PDB entry 8EVX | X-ray diffraction, 1.55 A resolution | chains A and B

== Chain A (and B) ==
Protein: D-alanine--D-alanine ligase A
Source organism: Pseudomonas aeruginosa
Notes: EC 6.3.2.4; chain B of this document is another copy of the same molecule, construct and numbering; everything in this record applies to it too
UniProtKB: Q9HWI0 (DDLA_PSEAE); residues 1-346 here = UniProt positions 1-346
Sequence (347 residues; numbered 0 to 346; the number before each row is that of its first residue; numbering starts at 0):
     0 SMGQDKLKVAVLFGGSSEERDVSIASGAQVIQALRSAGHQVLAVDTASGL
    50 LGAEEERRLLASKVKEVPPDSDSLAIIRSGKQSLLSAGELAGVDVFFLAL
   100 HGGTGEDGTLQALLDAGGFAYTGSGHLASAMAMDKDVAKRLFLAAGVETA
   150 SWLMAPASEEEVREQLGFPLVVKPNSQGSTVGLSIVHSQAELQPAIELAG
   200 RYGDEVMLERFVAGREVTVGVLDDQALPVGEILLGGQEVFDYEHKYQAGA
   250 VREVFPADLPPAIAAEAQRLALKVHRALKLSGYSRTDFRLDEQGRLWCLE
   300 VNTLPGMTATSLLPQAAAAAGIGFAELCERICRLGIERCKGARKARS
Unresolved in the structure: 0-4, 78-90, 339-346 (chain B: 0-3, 57-86, 339-346)
Sequence notes: expression tag (0)
Metal / ion sites: K+: Ala131, Glu299, Val300, Asn301; Mg2+ site 1: Asp286, Glu299 (together with ADP, DS0); Mg2+ site 2: Glu299, Asn301 (together with ADP, DS0)
Residues lining bound ligands:
  - ADP (adenosine-5'-diphosphate): Lys134, Val170, Lys172, Gln176, Gly177, Ser178, Thr179, Val180, Leu182, Glu208, Arg209, Phe210, Val211, Glu215, Glu237, Val238, Phe239, Lys244, Asp286, Arg288, Leu298, Glu299, Asn301
  - DS0 ([(4R)-4-azanyl-4,5-dihydro-1,2-oxazol-3-yl] dihydrogen phosphate): Glu18, Val21, His100, Gly177, Ser178, Thr179, Lys244, Tyr245, Arg284, Asp286, Glu299, Asn301, Leu303, Pro304, Gly305
Swiss-Prot annotation at these positions:
  - binding site (ATP): Gln164 to Thr217
  - binding site (Mg(2+)): Asp286, Glu299, Asn301

== Interface between chain A and chain B ==
Residue-residue contacts (33):
  Asp106(A) - His125(B)
  Gly107(A) - His125(B)
  Thr108(A) - Ala111(B)
  Ala111(A) - Ala111(B)  hydrophobic
  Leu112(A) - Leu112(B)  hydrophobic
  His125(A) - Asp106(B)
  His125(A) - Thr108(B)
  His125(A) - His125(B)  hydrogen bond
  Leu126(A) - Ala129(B)  hydrophobic
  Leu126(A) - Met130(B)
  Leu126(A) - Asp133(B)
  Ala129(A) - His125(B)
  Ala129(A) - Leu126(B)  hydrophobic
  Met130(A) - Leu126(B)
  Met130(A) - Val136(B)  hydrophobic
  Asp133(A) - Leu126(B)
  Asp133(A) - Lys278(B)  salt bridge
  Asp135(A) - Lys278(B)  salt bridge
  Val136(A) - Met130(B)  hydrophobic
  Val136(A) - Lys278(B)
  Arg139(A) - Leu140(B)
  Arg139(A) - Ala276(B)  hydrogen bond (side chain-backbone)
  Arg139(A) - Lys278(B)
  Leu140(A) - Arg139(B)
  Asn174(A) - Lys278(B)
  Glu204(A) - Lys278(B)  salt bridge
  Ala276(A) - Arg139(B)  hydrogen bond (backbone-side chain)
  Lys278(A) - Asp133(B)  salt bridge
  Lys278(A) - Asp135(B)  salt bridge
  Lys278(A) - Val136(B)
  Lys278(A) - Arg139(B)
  Lys278(A) - Asn174(B)
  Lys278(A) - Glu204(B)  salt bridge
Interface residues without a listed pair, chain A (20 interface residues in all): Ala115, Ala143
Interface residues without a listed pair, chain B (20 interface residues in all): Gly107, Ala115, Ala143

== Overview ==
The chain A/chain B interface involves 20 residues from each chain; the contacts include 3 hydrogen bonds and
6 salt bridges. Among the polar pairs are Asp133(A)-Lys278(B), Asp135(A)-Lys278(B) and Glu204(A)-Lys278(B).
Ligands of chain A: ADP and compound DS0.
Chain A and chain B are both D-alanine--D-alanine ligase A (Pseudomonas aeruginosa); the structure, DdlA from
Pseudomonas aeruginosa PAO1 in complex with ADP and phosphorylated D-cycloserine, was determined by X-ray
diffraction together with 8EVV, 8EVW and 8EVZ from the same study.
